Entry 9B3J (electron microscopy, 2.73 A resolution); this record covers chains B and E of the 27 polymer chains in the assembly.

[Chain B]
Protein: ATP synthase subunit alpha
From: Artemia franciscana
Chain sequence (551 residues; each row starts with the number of its first residue; numbers below 1 keep their minus sign (Met-40 is residue -40)):
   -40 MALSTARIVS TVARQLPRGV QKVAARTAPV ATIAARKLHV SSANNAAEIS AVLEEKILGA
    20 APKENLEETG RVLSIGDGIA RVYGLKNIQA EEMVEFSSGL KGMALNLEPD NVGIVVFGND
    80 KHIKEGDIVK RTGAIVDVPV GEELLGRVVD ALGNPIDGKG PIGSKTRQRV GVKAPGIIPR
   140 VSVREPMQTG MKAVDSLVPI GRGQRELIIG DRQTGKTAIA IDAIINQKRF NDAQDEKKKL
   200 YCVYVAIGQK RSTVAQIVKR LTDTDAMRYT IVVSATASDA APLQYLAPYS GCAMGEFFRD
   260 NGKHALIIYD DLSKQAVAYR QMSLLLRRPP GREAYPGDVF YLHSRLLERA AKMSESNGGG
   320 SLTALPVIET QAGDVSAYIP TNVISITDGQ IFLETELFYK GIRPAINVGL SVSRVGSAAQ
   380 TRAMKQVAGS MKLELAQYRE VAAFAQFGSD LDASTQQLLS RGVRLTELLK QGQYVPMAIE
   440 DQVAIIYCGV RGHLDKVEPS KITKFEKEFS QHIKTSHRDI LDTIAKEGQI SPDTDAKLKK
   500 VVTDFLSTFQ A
Disordered / not traced: -40 to 5, 509-510
Metal / ion sites: Mg2+: Thr176 (together with ATP)
Small-molecule neighbours: ATP: Asp170, Arg171, Gln172, Thr173, Gly174, Lys175, Thr176, Ala177, Asp269, Phe357, Arg362, Pro363, Gln430, Gly431, Gln432

[Chain E]
Protein: ATP synthase subunit beta
From: Artemia franciscana
Chain sequence (524 residues; numbered -43 to 480; the number before each row is that of its first residue; numbers below 1 keep their minus sign (Met-43 is residue -43)):
   -43 MLGAVGRASL KVLTASKPSI ELTKAVPAAL SSRSVHAGQV DSAAAAAKAQ AAANTSNGQI
    17 TAVIGAVVDV QFEDQLPPIL NALEVQGRSP RLILEVAQHL GENTVRTIAM DGTEGLVRGQ
    77 NVLDTGAPIK IPVGPETLGR IMNVIGEPID ERGPIVTDKF AAIHADAPEF VEMSVQQEIL
   137 VTGIKVVDLL APYAKGGKIG LFGGAGVGKT VLIMELINNV AKAHGGYSVF AGVGERTREG
   197 NDLYHEMIES GVISLKDKTS KVALVYGQMN EPPGARARVA LTGLTVAEYF RDQEGQDVLL
   257 FIDNIFRFTQ AGSEVSALLG RIPSAVGYQP TLATDMGTMQ ERITTTKKGS ITSVQAIYVP
   317 ADDLTDPAPA TTFAHLDATT VLSRAIAELG IYPAVDPLDS TSRILDPNII GEEHYNIARG
   377 VQKILQDYKS LQDIIAILGM DELSEEDKLI VSRARKIQRF LSQPFQVAEV FTGHAGKLVP
   437 IKDTIKGFKM ILNGELDHLP EVAFYMVGPI EEVVAKAEKI AESQ
Disordered / not traced: -43 to 11, 316-329

[Chain B / chain E interface]
Residue-residue contacts - 40 pairs, chain B then chain E:
  Leu44(B) - Arg74(E)
  Ala49(B) - Glu70(E)
  Ala49(B) - Gly71(E)
  Glu50(B) - Glu70(E)
  Leu66(B) - Val19(E)
  Leu66(B) - Leu72(E)
  Glu67(B) - Arg74(E)  hydrogen bond (backbone-side chain)
  Pro68(B) - Arg74(E)
  Ile94(B) - Glu70(E)
  Ile136(B) - Ile97(E)  hydrophobic
  Ile136(B) - Thr193(E)
  Ile136(B) - Asn197(E)  hydrogen bond (backbone-side chain)
  Ile136(B) - Tyr222(E)  hydrophobic
  Ile137(B) - Asp106(E)
  Ile137(B) - Glu107(E)
  Arg139(B) - Thr193(E)  hydrogen bond
  Arg139(B) - Asn197(E)  hydrogen bond (backbone-side chain)
  Ser141(B) - Asp198(E)  hydrogen bond
  Arg164(B) - Arg192(E)
  Asp297(B) - Leu274(E)
  Phe299(B) - Arg232(E)
  Phe299(B) - Gln266(E)
  Phe299(B) - Glu270(E)
  Tyr300(B) - Asn226(E)
  Tyr300(B) - Glu227(E)
  Ser303(B) - Met225(E)  hydrogen bond (side chain-backbone)
  Glu307(B) - Thr193(E)  hydrogen bond
  Glu307(B) - Met225(E)
  Glu307(B) - Asn226(E)
  Ile343(B) - Arg192(E)
  Ser344(B) - Arg192(E)  hydrogen bond (backbone-side chain)
  Ser344(B) - Met225(E)
  Ile345(B) - Arg192(E)  hydrogen bond (backbone-side chain)
  Thr346(B) - Arg192(E)  hydrogen bond (backbone-side chain)
  Asp347(B) - Arg192(E)  salt bridge
  Asp347(B) - Arg194(E)  salt bridge
  Arg373(B) - Arg192(E)
  Arg373(B) - Arg194(E)
  Arg373(B) - Glu195(E)  salt bridge
  Arg373(B) - Tyr314(E)
Other interface residues (no listed pair), chain B (34 interface residues in all): Lys45, Ile47, Gln48, Asn70, Val71, Ala133, Val140, Val142, Arg291, Gly296, Arg304
Other interface residues (no listed pair), chain E (31 interface residues in all): Thr17, Ala18, Gly21, Thr69, Val73, Ile105, Tyr200, Ser280

[Summary]
34 residues of chain B face 31 of chain E across their interface; the contacts include 10 hydrogen bonds and 3
salt bridges. Among the polar pairs are Asp347(B)-Arg192(E), Asp347(B)-Arg194(E) and Arg373(B)-Glu195(E).
Chain B binds ATP.
Chain B is ATP synthase subunit alpha and chain E is ATP synthase subunit beta, both from Artemia franciscana;
the structure, Artemia franciscana ATP synthase state 2 (composite structure), pH 8.0, was determined by
electron microscopy (same publication as 9B0X and 9BPG).
